PDB entry 5N7W | X-ray diffraction, 1.96 A resolution | chains L and Y of the 6 polymer chains in the assembly

# Chain L
Protein: Antibody Fragment Light Chain
Organism: Homo sapiens
Notes: antibody fragment or engineered binder
Amino-acid sequence (214 residues; each row starts with the number of its first residue):
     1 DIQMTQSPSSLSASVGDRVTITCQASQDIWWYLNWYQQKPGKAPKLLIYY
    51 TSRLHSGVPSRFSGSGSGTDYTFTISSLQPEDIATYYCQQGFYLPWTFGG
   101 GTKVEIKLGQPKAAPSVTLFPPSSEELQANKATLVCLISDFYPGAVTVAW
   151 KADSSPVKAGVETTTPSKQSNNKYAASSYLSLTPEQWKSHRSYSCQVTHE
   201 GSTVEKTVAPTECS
Disordered / not traced: 212-214
Disulfides: Cys23-Cys88, Cys136-Cys195

# Chain Y
Protein: Interleukin-17A
Organism: Homo sapiens
Reference sequence: Q16552 (IL17_HUMAN); residues -22 to 132 here correspond to UniProt positions 1-155 (UniProt number = residue number + 23)
Amino-acid sequence (155 residues; numbered -22 to 132; the number before each row is that of its first residue; numbers below 1 keep their minus sign (Met-22 is residue -22)):
   -22 MTPGKTSLVSLLLLLSLEAIVKAGITIPRNPGCPNSEDKNFPRTVMVNLN
    28 IHNRNTNTNPKRSSDYYNRSTSPWNLHRNEDPERYPSVIWEAKCRHLGCI
    78 NADGNVDYHMNSVPIQQEILVLRREPPHCPNSFRLEKILVSVGCTCVTPI
   128 VHHVA
Disordered / not traced: -22 to 9, 30-41, 127-132
Disulfides: Cys10-Cys106, Cys71-Cys121, Cys76-Cys123

# How chain L and chain Y interact
Pairs across the interface - 9 pairs, chain L then chain Y:
  Trp30(L) with Leu112(Y), hydrophobic
  Tyr32(L) with Asn17(Y), hydrogen bond; Arg20(Y)
  Gly91(L) with Arg20(Y), hydrogen bond (backbone-side chain)
  Phe92(L) with Phe18(Y); Arg20(Y)
  Tyr93(L) with Phe18(Y), hydrophobic
  Leu94(L) with Phe18(Y), hydrophobic
  Trp96(L) with Phe18(Y), hydrophobic
Also at the interface, not in a pair above, chain Y (5 interface residues in all): Thr21

# Overview
The interface between chain L and chain Y involves 7 residues on one side and 5 on the other, with 2 hydrogen
bonds. Polar contacts include Tyr32(L)-Asn17(Y) and Gly91(L)-Arg20(Y).
Chain L is Antibody Fragment Light Chain and chain Y is Interleukin-17A, both from Homo sapiens; the
structure, Computationally designed functional antibody, was determined by X-ray diffraction.
